7APR - chains B and D of the 4 polymer chains in the assembly; structure by X-ray diffraction, 3.10 A resolution.

# Chain B (and D)
Protein: YpdA family putative bacillithiol disulfide reductase Bdr
Source organism: Staphylococcus aureus (strain COL)
Notes: chain D of this document is another copy of the same molecule, construct and numbering; everything in this record applies to it too
UniProt: A0A0H2WWS2 (A0A0H2WWS2_STAAC); residues 1-328 here = UniProt positions 1-328
Sequence (328 residues; numbered 1 to 328; the number before each row is that of its first residue):
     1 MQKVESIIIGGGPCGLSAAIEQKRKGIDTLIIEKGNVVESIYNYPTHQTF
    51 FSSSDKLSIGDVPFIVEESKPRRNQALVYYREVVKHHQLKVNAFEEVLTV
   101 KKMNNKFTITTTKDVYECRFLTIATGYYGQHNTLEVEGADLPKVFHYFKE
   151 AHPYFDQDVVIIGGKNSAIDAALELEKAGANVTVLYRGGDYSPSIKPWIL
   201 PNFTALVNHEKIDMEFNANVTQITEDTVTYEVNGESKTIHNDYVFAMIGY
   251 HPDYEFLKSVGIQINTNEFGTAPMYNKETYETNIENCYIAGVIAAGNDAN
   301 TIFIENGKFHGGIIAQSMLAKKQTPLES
Not modelled in the structure: 323-328 (chain D: 324-328)
Small-molecule neighbours: FAD (flavin-adenine dinucleotide): Ile9, Gly10, Gly11, Gly12, Pro13, Cys14, Gly15, Ile32, Glu33, Lys34, Asn36, Glu39, Ser40, Tyr44, Pro45, Gln48, Phe50, Phe51, Ser52, Leu57, Glu95, Glu96, Val97, Ala124, Thr125, Gly126, Tyr127, Tyr128, Ala290, Gly291, Val292, Ile302, Phe303, Ile304, Glu305
Reported in the primary citation:
  - binding site for NADP: Tyr128
  - mutagenesis - G10A: abolished catalytic activity on BSSB
  - mutagenesis - G10A: abolished binding to flavin-adenine dinucleotide

# Interface between chain B and chain D
Residue-residue contacts - 14 pairs, chain B then chain D:
  Glu67(B) with Lys177(D), hydrogen bond (backbone-side chain)
  Glu68(B) with Lys177(D)
  Ser69(B) with Lys177(D)
  Lys70(B) with Asn202(D)
  Lys177(B) with Val66(D); Glu67(D); Glu68(D), hydrogen bond (side chain-backbone); Ser69(D)
  Pro197(B) with Pro201(D)
  Trp198(B) with Trp198(D); Pro201(D); Asn202(D)
  Pro201(B) with Pro197(D)
  Asn202(B) with Trp198(D)
Interface residues without a listed pair, chain D (10 interface residues in all): Lys70

# Summary
9 residues of chain B face 10 of chain D across their interface, with 2 hydrogen bonds. Polar pairs include
Glu67(B)-Lys177(D) and Lys177(B)-Glu68(D). Chain B binds flavin-adenine dinucleotide. The paper reports a
binding site for NADP at Tyr128(B); G10A of chain B abolishes catalytic activity on BSSB.
Both chains are YpdA family putative bacillithiol disulfide reductase Bdr (Staphylococcus aureus (strain
COL)). Entry 7APR (Bacillithiol Disulfide Reductase Bdr (YpdA) from Staphylococcus aureus) was determined by
X-ray diffraction (same publication as 7A76 and 7A7B).
